6SGZ - chains E and D of the 5 polymer chains in the assembly; structure by electron microscopy, 3.90 A resolution.

# Chain E
Protein: ESX-3 secretion system protein EccD3
Source organism: Mycobacterium smegmatis (strain ATCC 700084 / mc(2)155)
UniProt: A0QQ46 (ECCD3_MYCS2); numbering as in UniProt (aligned over 6-472)
Amino-acid sequence (467 residues; row label = number of the first residue in the row):
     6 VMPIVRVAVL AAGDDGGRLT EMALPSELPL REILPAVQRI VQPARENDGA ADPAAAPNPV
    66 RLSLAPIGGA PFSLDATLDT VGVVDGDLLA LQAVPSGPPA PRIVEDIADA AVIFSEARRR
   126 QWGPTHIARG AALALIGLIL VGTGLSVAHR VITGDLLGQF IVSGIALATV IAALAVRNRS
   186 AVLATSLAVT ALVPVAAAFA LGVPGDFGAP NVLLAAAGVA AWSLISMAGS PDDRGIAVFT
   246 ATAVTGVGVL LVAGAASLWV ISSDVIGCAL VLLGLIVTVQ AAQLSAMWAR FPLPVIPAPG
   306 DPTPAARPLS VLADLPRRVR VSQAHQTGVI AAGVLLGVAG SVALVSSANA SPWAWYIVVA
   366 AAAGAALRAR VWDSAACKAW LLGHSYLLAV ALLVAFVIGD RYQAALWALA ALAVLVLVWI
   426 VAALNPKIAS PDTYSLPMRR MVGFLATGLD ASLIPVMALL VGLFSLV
Not modelled in the structure: 48-63, 300-314, 472

# Chain D
Protein: ESX-3 secretion system protein EccE3
Source organism: Mycobacterium smegmatis (strain ATCC 700084 / mc(2)155)
UniProt: A0QQ48 (ECCE3_MYCS2); residue numbers follow UniProt; this construct covers 2-287
Amino-acid sequence (286 residues; each row starts with the number of its first residue):
     2 TARIALASLF VVAAVLAQPW QTTTQRWVLG VSIAAVIVLL AWWKGMFLTT RIGRALAMVR
    62 RNRAEDTVET DAHRATVVLR VDPAAPAQLP VVVGYLDRYG ITCDKVRITH RDAGGTRRSW
   122 ISLTVDAVDN LAALQARSAR IPLQDTTEVV GRRLADHLRE QGWTVTVVEG VDTPLPVSGK
   182 ETWRGVADDA GVVAAYRVKV DDRLDEVLAE IGHLPAEETW TALEFTGSPA EPLLTVCAAV
   242 RTSDRPAAKA PLAGLTPARG RHRPALAALN PLSTERLDGT AVPLPA
Not modelled in the structure: 42-46, 65-71, 179-193, 202-205, 213-215, 243-251, 262-263

# Chain E / chain D interface
Residue-residue contacts (24):
  Arg11(E) - His158(D)
  Ala13(E) - Tyr100(D)  hydrophobic
  Leu24(E) - Arg138(D)
  Gly91(E) - Arg99(D)
  Gly91(E) - Tyr100(D)  hydrogen bond (backbone-backbone)
  Leu317(E) - Ala73(D)
  Leu317(E) - Ile142(D)
  Leu320(E) - His74(D)
  Leu320(E) - Ala128(D)
  Leu320(E) - Leu132(D)  hydrophobic
  Leu320(E) - Ile142(D)  hydrophobic
  Pro321(E) - Gln136(D)
  Arg323(E) - His74(D)  hydrogen bond
  Val324(E) - Leu132(D)  hydrophobic
  Thr452(E) - Thr2(D)
  Asp455(E) - Thr2(D)
  Ala456(E) - Thr2(D)
  Ala456(E) - Ala6(D)  hydrophobic
  Ile459(E) - Ala6(D)
  Pro460(E) - Ser9(D)
  Pro460(E) - Val13(D)  hydrophobic
  Phe469(E) - Leu10(D)  hydrophobic
  Phe469(E) - Ala14(D)  hydrophobic
  Phe469(E) - Leu17(D)
Also at the interface, not in a pair above, chain E (22 interface residues in all): Val12, Glu26, Asp90, Asp92, Leu93, Gln285, Ala318
Also at the interface, not in a pair above, chain D (22 interface residues in all): Ala3, Gly101, Val129, Arg141, Arg154

# In short
The chain E/chain D interface involves 22 residues from each chain, with 2 hydrogen bonds. Among the polar
pairs are Arg323(E)-His74(D) and Gly91(E)-Tyr100(D).
Chain E is ESX-3 secretion system protein EccD3 and chain D is ESX-3 secretion system protein EccE3, both from
Mycobacterium smegmatis (strain ATCC 700084 / mc(2)155); the structure, Structure of protomer 2 of the ESX-3
core complex, was determined by electron microscopy (same publication as 6SGW, 6SGX and 6SGY).
